8FNQ - chains A and D of the 12 polymer chains in the assembly; structure by electron microscopy, 2.80 A resolution.

Chain A (and D):
Protein: Lamina-associated polypeptide 2, isoform alpha, Integrase chimera
Organism: Homo sapiens
Notes: EC 2.7.7.-, 3.1.-.-; chain D of this document is another copy of the same molecule, construct and numbering; everything in this record applies to it too
UniProt: chimeric construct of P42166, P12497: residues -53 to -3 from P42166 (LAP2A_HUMAN) positions 50-100 (UniProt number = residue number + 103); residues 1-288 from P12497 positions 1148-1435 (UniProt number = residue number + 1147)
Sequence (364 residues; row label = number of the first residue in the row; numbers below 1 keep their minus sign (Gly-75 is residue -75)):
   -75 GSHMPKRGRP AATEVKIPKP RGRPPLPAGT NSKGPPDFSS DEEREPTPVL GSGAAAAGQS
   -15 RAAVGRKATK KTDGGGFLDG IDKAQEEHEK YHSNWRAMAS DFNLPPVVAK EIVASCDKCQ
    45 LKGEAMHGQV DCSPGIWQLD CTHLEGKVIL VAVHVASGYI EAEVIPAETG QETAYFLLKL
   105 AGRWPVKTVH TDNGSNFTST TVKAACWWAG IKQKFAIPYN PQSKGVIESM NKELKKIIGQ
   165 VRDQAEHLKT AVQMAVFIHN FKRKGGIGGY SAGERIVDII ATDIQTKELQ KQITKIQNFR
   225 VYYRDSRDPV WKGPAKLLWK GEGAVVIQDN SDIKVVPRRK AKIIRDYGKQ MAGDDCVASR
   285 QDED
Disordered / not traced: -75 to 0, 229-235, 269-288 (chain D: -75 to 221, 269-288)
Differences from the reference sequence: expression tag (-75 to -54); conflict Gln-17 (Arg86 in P42166); linker (-2 to 0); engineered mutation Lys138 (Glu1285 in P12497), Ala140 (Gly1287 in P12497), Lys148 (Gln1295 in P12497)
Ion coordination: Zn2+: His12, His16, Cys40, Cys43; Mg2+ site 1: Asp64, Asp116 (together with OZ1); Mg2+ site 2: Asp64, Glu152 (together with OZ1)
Small-molecule neighbours: OZ1 (4-amino-N-[(2,4-difluorophenyl)methyl]-1-hydroxy-6-(6-hydroxyhexyl)-2-oxo-1,2-dihydro-1,8-naphthyridine-3-carboxamide): Asp64, Cys65, Asp116, Asn117, Gly118, Pro142, Tyr143, Pro145, Gln146, Lys148, Glu152
Curated features (UniProtKB/Swiss-Prot):
  - modified residue: Thr-46 (Phosphothreonine), Ser-44 (Phosphoserine), Ser-37 (Phosphoserine), Ser-36 (Phosphoserine), Thr-29 (Phosphothreonine), Ser-24 (Phosphoserine), Arg-15 (Omega-N-methylarginine)
  - zinc finger: Asp3 to Gln44 (Integrase-type)
  - DNA-binding region: Phe223 to Asp270 (Integrase-type)
  - binding site (Zn(2+)): His12, His16, Cys40, Cys43
  - binding site (Mg(2+)): Asp64, Asp116, Glu152
Reported in the primary citation:
  - binding site for OZ1: Asn117, Gly118, Pro142, Tyr143
  - conformationally variable residues: Tyr143
  - catalytic residues: Glu152 (citing earlier work)
  - mutagenesis - G140A (3- to 5-fold), Q148K (5- to 10-fold): decreased catalytic activity
  - mutagenesis - E138K: unchanged catalytic activity
  - mutagenesis - Q148K: decreased growth
  - mutagenesis - E138K/G140A/Q148K (1.0 kcal/mol): decreased binding to DTG (from molecular simulation)

How chain A and chain D interact:
Pairs across the interface - 31 pairs, chain A then chain D:
  Ala38(A) - Arg224(D)  hydrogen bond (backbone-side chain)
  Ala38(A) - Ile268(D)
  Ser39(A) - Arg224(D)
  Asp41(A) - Tyr226(D)  hydrogen bond
  Gln44(A) - Arg224(D)
  Gln44(A) - Tyr226(D)
  Gln44(A) - Trp235(D)
  Gln44(A) - Lys266(D)
  Gln44(A) - Ile268(D)
  Leu45(A) - Trp235(D)  hydrogen bond (backbone-side chain)
  Lys46(A) - Trp235(D)
  Lys46(A) - Lys266(D)
  Gly47(A) - Trp235(D)
  Gly47(A) - Arg263(D)
  Gly47(A) - Ala265(D)
  Glu48(A) - Arg262(D)  salt bridge
  Glu48(A) - Arg263(D)
  Glu48(A) - Ala265(D)  hydrogen bond (backbone-backbone)
  Met50(A) - Glu246(D)
  Met50(A) - Gly247(D)
  Met50(A) - Arg262(D)
  Met50(A) - Arg263(D)
  His51(A) - Arg263(D)
  Ile141(A) - Val259(D)
  Ile141(A) - Pro261(D)
  Tyr143(A) - Ser230(D)
  Tyr143(A) - Arg231(D)
  Tyr143(A) - Lys264(D)  hydrogen bond (backbone-side chain)
  Asn144(A) - Arg263(D)  hydrogen bond
  Asn144(A) - Lys264(D)
  Gln146(A) - Arg263(D)  hydrogen bond
Other interface residues (no listed pair), chain A (16 interface residues in all): Gly52, Pro142
Other interface residues (no listed pair), chain D (19 interface residues in all): Asp229, Pro238, Ala248, Val260

Overview:
16 residues of chain A and 19 residues of chain D are in contact, with 7 hydrogen bonds and 1 salt bridge.
Polar contacts include Glu48(A)-Arg262(D), Ala38(A)-Arg224(D) and Asp41(A)-Tyr226(D). Ligands of chain A:
compound OZ1. The paper reports the catalytic residue Glu152(A); G140A and Q148K of chain A reduce catalytic
activity; 4 substitutions were tested in all.
Chain A and chain D are both Lamina-associated polypeptide 2, isoform alpha, Integrase chimera (Homo sapiens);
the structure, Structure of E138K/G140A/Q148K HIV-1 intasome with 4d bound, was determined by electron
microscopy together with 8FND, 8FNG, 8FNH, 8FNJ, 8FNL, 8FNM, 8FNO and 8FNP from the same study.
